2OPS - chains A and B; structure by X-ray diffraction, 2.30 A resolution.

== Chain A ==
Molecule: Reverse transcriptase/ribonuclease H
From: HIV-1 M:B_HXB2R
Notes: EC 2.7.7.49; fragment: p66
Reference sequence: P04585 (POL_HV1H2); residues 2-543 here correspond to UniProt positions 589-1130 (UniProt number = residue number + 587)
Amino-acid sequence (542 residues; each row starts with the number of its first residue):
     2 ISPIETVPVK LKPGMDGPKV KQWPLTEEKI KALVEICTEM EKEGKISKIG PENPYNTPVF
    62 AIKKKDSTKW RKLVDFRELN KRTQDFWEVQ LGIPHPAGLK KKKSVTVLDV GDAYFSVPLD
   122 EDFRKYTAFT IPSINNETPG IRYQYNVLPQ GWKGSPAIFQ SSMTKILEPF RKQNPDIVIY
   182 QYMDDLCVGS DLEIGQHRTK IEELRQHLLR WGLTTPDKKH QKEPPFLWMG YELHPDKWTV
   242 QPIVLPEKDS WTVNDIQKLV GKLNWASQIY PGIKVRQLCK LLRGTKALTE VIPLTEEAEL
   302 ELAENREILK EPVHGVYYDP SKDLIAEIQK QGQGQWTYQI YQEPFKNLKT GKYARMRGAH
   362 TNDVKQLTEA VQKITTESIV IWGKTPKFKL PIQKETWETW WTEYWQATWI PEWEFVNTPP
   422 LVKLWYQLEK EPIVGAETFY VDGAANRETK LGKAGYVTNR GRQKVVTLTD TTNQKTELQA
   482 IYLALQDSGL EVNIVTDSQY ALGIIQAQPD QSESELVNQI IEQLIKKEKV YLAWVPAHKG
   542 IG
Disordered / not traced: 64-69
Sequence notes: engineered mutation Cys-188 (Tyr775 in P04585); modified residue (280)
Modified / non-standard residues: Cys-280 (3-sulfinoalanine; CSD)
Ligand contacts: HBQ (isopropyl (2S)-2-ethyl-7-fluoro-3-oxo-3,4-dihydroquinoxaline-1(2h)-carboxylate): Pro-95, Leu-100, Lys-101, Lys-103, Val-106, Val-179, Tyr-181, Cys-188, Val-189, Gly-190, Phe-227, Trp-229, Leu-234, His-235, Pro-236, Tyr-318
Swiss-Prot annotation at these positions:
  - region: Phe-227 to His-235 (RT 'primer grip')
  - motif: Trp-398 to Trp-414 (Tryptophan repeat motif)
  - binding site (Mg(2+)): Asp-110, Asp-185, Asp-186, Asp-443, Glu-478, Asp-498
  - site: Trp-401 (Essential for RT p66/p51 heterodimerization), Trp-414 (Essential for RT p66/p51 heterodimerization), Phe-440, Tyr-441 (Cleavage)

== Chain B ==
Molecule: p51 RT
From: HIV-1 M:B_HXB2R
Notes: EC 2.7.7.49; fragment: p51
Reference sequence: P04585 (POL_HV1H2); residues 6-440 here correspond to UniProt positions 593-1027 (UniProt number = residue number + 587)
Amino-acid sequence (435 residues; numbered 6 to 440; the number before each row is that of its first residue):
     6 ETVPVKLKPG MDGPKVKQWP LTEEKIKALV EICTEMEKEG KISKIGPENP YNTPVFAIKK
    66 KDSTKWRKLV DFRELNKRTQ DFWEVQLGIP HPAGLKKKKS VTVLDVGDAY FSVPLDEDFR
   126 KYTAFTIPSI NNETPGIRYQ YNVLPQGWKG SPAIFQSSMT KILEPFRKQN PDIVIYQYMD
   186 DLCVGSDLEI GQHRTKIEEL RQHLLRWGLT TPDKKHQKEP PFLWMGYELH PDKWTVQPIV
   246 LPEKDSWTVN DIQKLVGKLN WASQIYPGIK VRQLCKLLRG TKALTEVIPL TEEAELELAE
   306 NREILKEPVH GVYYDPSKDL IAEIQKQGQG QWTYQIYQEP FKNLKTGKYA RMRGAHTNDV
   366 KQLTEAVQKI TTESIVIWGK TPKFKLPIQK ETWETWWTEY WQATWIPEWE FVNTPPLVKL
   426 WYQLEKEPIV GAETF
Disordered / not traced: 88-93, 213-232
Sequence notes: engineered mutation Cys-188 (Tyr775 in P04585)
Swiss-Prot annotation at these positions:
  - region: Phe-227 to His-235 (RT 'primer grip')
  - motif: Trp-398 to Trp-414 (Tryptophan repeat motif)
  - binding site (Mg(2+)): Asp-110, Asp-185, Asp-186
  - site: Trp-401 (Essential for RT p66/p51 heterodimerization), Trp-414 (Essential for RT p66/p51 heterodimerization), Phe-440 (Cleavage)

== How chain A and chain B interact ==
Pairs across the interface (111; chain A residue first):
  Val-8(A) / Pro-52(B)
  Val-8(A) / Glu-53(B)
  Pro-9(A) / Glu-53(B)
  Gln-85(A) / Glu-53(B)  hydrogen bond (side chain-backbone)
  Asp-86(A) / Lys-20(B)  salt bridge
  Asp-86(A) / Pro-55(B)
  Phe-87(A) / Pro-52(B)
  Phe-87(A) / Pro-55(B)
  Trp-88(A) / Pro-52(B)  hydrogen bond (backbone-backbone)
  Trp-88(A) / Asn-54(B)
  Trp-88(A) / Pro-55(B)
  Trp-88(A) / Tyr-56(B)
  Trp-88(A) / Asn-57(B)
  Trp-88(A) / Thr-131(B)
  Trp-88(A) / Arg-143(B)
  Gln-91(A) / Asn-137(B)
  Gly-93(A) / Asn-137(B)  hydrogen bond (backbone-side chain)
  Ile-94(A) / Asn-137(B)
  Pro-95(A) / Asn-136(B)
  Pro-95(A) / Asn-137(B)
  His-96(A) / Asn-136(B)  hydrogen bond (backbone-side chain)
  Gly-99(A) / Asn-136(B)
  Gly-99(A) / Glu-138(B)
  Leu-100(A) / Asn-136(B)
  Leu-100(A) / Glu-138(B)
  Lys-101(A) / Glu-138(B)  salt bridge
  Gln-161(A) / Pro-140(B)
  Ser-162(A) / Pro-52(B)
  Tyr-181(A) / Asn-137(B)
  Tyr-181(A) / Glu-138(B)
  Lys-366(A) / Gln-394(B)
  Glu-370(A) / Gln-394(B)
  Gln-373(A) / Glu-396(B)
  Gln-373(A) / Thr-400(B)
  Gln-373(A) / Trp-401(B)
  Thr-376(A) / Trp-401(B)
  Thr-377(A) / Thr-400(B)
  Ile-380(A) / Pro-25(B)  hydrophobic
  Ile-380(A) / Leu-26(B)
  Val-381(A) / Asn-136(B)  hydrogen bond (backbone-backbone)
  Ile-382(A) / Ile-135(B)
  Ile-382(A) / Asn-136(B)
  Trp-383(A) / Ile-135(B)
  Gly-384(A) / Thr-27(B)
  Gly-384(A) / Glu-28(B)  hydrogen bond (backbone-backbone)
  Gly-384(A) / Ile-135(B)
  Glu-399(A) / His-361(B)  salt bridge
  Trp-402(A) / Lys-331(B)  hydrogen bond (backbone-side chain)
  Trp-402(A) / His-361(B)
  Trp-402(A) / Thr-362(B)
  Trp-402(A) / Asp-364(B)  hydrogen bond
  Thr-403(A) / Gly-333(B)
  Thr-403(A) / Gln-334(B)  hydrogen bond
  Tyr-405(A) / Lys-331(B)  hydrogen bond (backbone-side chain)
  Trp-406(A) / Lys-331(B)
  Trp-406(A) / Val-417(B)
  Trp-406(A) / Asn-418(B)
  Trp-406(A) / Thr-419(B)
  Gln-407(A) / Lys-331(B)  hydrogen bond (backbone-side chain)
  Gln-407(A) / Asp-364(B)
  Gln-407(A) / Pro-392(B)
  Gln-407(A) / Ile-393(B)
  Gln-407(A) / Gln-394(B)
  Ala-408(A) / Asp-364(B)
  Ala-408(A) / Pro-392(B)  hydrogen bond (backbone-backbone)
  Ala-408(A) / Ile-393(B)
  Thr-409(A) / Asp-364(B)  hydrogen bond (backbone-side chain)
  Trp-410(A) / Thr-362(B)  hydrogen bond (side chain-backbone)
  Trp-410(A) / Asn-363(B)
  Trp-410(A) / Val-365(B)  hydrophobic
  Trp-410(A) / Trp-401(B)
  Trp-410(A) / Tyr-405(B)
  Pro-412(A) / Trp-401(B)  hydrophobic
  Pro-433(A) / Asn-255(B)
  Pro-433(A) / Leu-289(B)  hydrophobic
  Pro-433(A) / Thr-290(B)
  Val-435(A) / Thr-290(B)
  Thr-439(A) / Lys-287(B)
  Thr-439(A) / Ala-288(B)
  Thr-439(A) / Leu-289(B)  hydrogen bond (side chain-backbone)
  Tyr-441(A) / Val-254(B)
  Tyr-441(A) / Thr-286(B)
  Tyr-441(A) / Lys-287(B)  hydrogen bond (side chain-backbone)
  Val-458(A) / Thr-286(B)
  Thr-459(A) / Thr-286(B)
  Asn-460(A) / Thr-286(B)
  Asn-460(A) / Ala-288(B)
  Asn-494(A) / Leu-289(B)
  Val-496(A) / Leu-289(B)  hydrophobic
  Leu-503(A) / Pro-421(B)
  Leu-503(A) / Leu-422(B)  hydrophobic
  Gln-507(A) / Thr-419(B)  hydrogen bond (side chain-backbone)
  Gln-507(A) / Pro-420(B)
  Gln-507(A) / Pro-421(B)
  Tyr-532(A) / Asn-255(B)  hydrogen bond
  Tyr-532(A) / Leu-289(B)  hydrophobic
  Ala-534(A) / Leu-289(B)  hydrophobic
  Val-536(A) / Gln-258(B)
  Pro-537(A) / Val-261(B)  hydrophobic
  Pro-537(A) / Gly-262(B)
  Pro-537(A) / Asn-265(B)
  Lys-540(A) / Asn-265(B)  hydrogen bond
  Lys-540(A) / Cys-280(B)
  Gly-541(A) / Cys-280(B)
  Gly-541(A) / Leu-283(B)
  Gly-541(A) / Arg-284(B)
  Ile-542(A) / Cys-280(B)  hydrophobic
  Ile-542(A) / Leu-283(B)
  Gly-543(A) / Leu-283(B)  hydrogen bond (backbone-backbone)
  Gly-543(A) / Gly-285(B)
  Gly-543(A) / Thr-286(B)
Also at the interface, not in a pair above, chain A (65 interface residues in all): Ala-158, Ile-159, Thr-165, Arg-172, Ile-180, Gln-182, Lys-385, Ile-434, Trp-535
Also at the interface, not in a pair above, chain B (61 interface residues in all): Thr-139, Lys-259, Val-276, Lys-281, Trp-337, Leu-368, Thr-397

== Summary ==
Chain A and chain B form an interface of 65 and 61 residues respectively, with 20 hydrogen bonds and 3 salt
bridges. Among the polar pairs are Asp-86(A)/Lys-20(B), Lys-101(A)/Glu-138(B) and Glu-399(A)/His-361(B). Bound
to chain A: compound HBQ.
Here chain A is Reverse transcriptase/ribonuclease H and chain B is p51 RT, both from HIV-1 M:B_HXB2R. Entry
2OPS (Crystal Structure of Y188C Mutant HIV-1 Reverse Transcriptase in Complex with GW420867X) was determined
by X-ray diffraction (same publication as 2OPP, 2OPQ and 2OPR).
